4UP6 - chains A and C of the 3 polymer chains in the assembly; structure by X-ray diffraction, 3.80 A resolution.

== Chain A (and C) ==
Name: Diacylglycerol kinase
From: Escherichia coli
Notes: EC 2.7.1.107; chain C of this document is another copy of the same molecule, construct and numbering; everything in this record applies to it too
Reference sequence: P0ABN1 (KDGL_ECOLI); residues 1-121 here correspond to UniProt positions 2-122 (UniProt number = residue number + 1)
Sequence (130 residues; each row starts with the number of its first residue; numbers below 1 keep their minus sign (Gly-8 is residue -8)):
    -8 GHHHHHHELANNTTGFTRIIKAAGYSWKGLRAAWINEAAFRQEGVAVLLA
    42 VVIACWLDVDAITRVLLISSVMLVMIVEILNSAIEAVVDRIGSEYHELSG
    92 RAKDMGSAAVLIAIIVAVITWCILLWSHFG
Not modelled in the structure: -8 to 6, 121 (chain C: -8 to 27, 120-121)
Sequence notes: expression tag (-8 to 0)
Swiss-Prot annotation at these positions:
  - active site: Glu69 (Proton acceptor)
  - binding site (ATP): Arg9, Tyr16, Glu28, Glu76, Glu85 to His87, Lys94, Asp95
  - binding site (substrate): Arg9, Ala13 to Trp18, Arg22 to Trp25, Ala30 to Glu34, Trp47 to Val50, Arg55, Glu69, Ser98, Trp112 to Trp117
  - binding site (a divalent metal cation): Glu28, Glu76

== Interface between chain A and chain C ==
Residue-residue contacts (33):
  Ile53(A) - Ile53(C)  hydrophobic
  Thr54(A) - Ile53(C)
  Leu57(A) - Ile53(C)  hydrophobic
  Leu57(A) - Val56(C)  hydrophobic
  Leu57(A) - Leu57(C)  hydrophobic
  Leu64(A) - Leu64(C)  hydrophobic
  Val68(A) - Ile67(C)  hydrophobic
  Ile75(A) - Ala74(C)  hydrophobic
  Val78(A) - Val78(C)  hydrophobic
  Ile82(A) - Ile82(C)  hydrophobic
  Tyr86(A) - Arg81(C)
  His87(A) - Arg81(C)  hydrogen bond (backbone-side chain)
  Glu88(A) - Arg81(C)
  Ser90(A) - Ala77(C)
  Ser90(A) - Arg81(C)
  Ala93(A) - Ala74(C)
  Ala93(A) - Ala77(C)  hydrophobic
  Ala93(A) - Val78(C)  hydrophobic
  Met96(A) - Ile70(C)
  Met96(A) - Ser73(C)
  Met96(A) - Ala74(C)  hydrophobic
  Ala100(A) - Ile67(C)  hydrophobic
  Ala100(A) - Leu71(C)  hydrophobic
  Ile103(A) - Met63(C)  hydrophobic
  Ile103(A) - Ile67(C)  hydrophobic
  Ala104(A) - Ile67(C)  hydrophobic
  Val107(A) - Met63(C)  hydrophobic
  Thr111(A) - Val56(C)
  Ile114(A) - Ala52(C)  hydrophobic
  Ile114(A) - Arg55(C)
  Leu115(A) - Ile53(C)  hydrophobic
  Leu115(A) - Val56(C)  hydrophobic
  Ser118(A) - Ala52(C)
Other interface residues (no listed pair), chain A (27 interface residues in all): Asp51, Leu71, Val79, Gly97, Ala99
Other interface residues (no listed pair), chain C (17 interface residues in all): Ser60

== In short ==
27 residues of chain A face 17 of chain C across their interface, with 1 hydrogen bond. The hydrogen-bonded
pair is His87(A)-Arg81(C). From UniProt: active-site residue Glu69(A), 9 ATP-binding residues, 29
substrate-binding residues and divalent metal cation-binding residues Glu28(A) and Glu76(A) on chain A.
Both chains are Diacylglycerol kinase (Escherichia coli). Entry 4UP6 (Crystal structure of the wild-type
diacylglycerol kinase refolded in the lipid cubic phase) was determined by X-ray diffraction together with
4BRB from the same study.
